8PU3 - chains C and D of the 4 polymer chains in the assembly; structure by X-ray diffraction, 2.17 A resolution.

Chain C (and D):
Molecule: FaRel2
From: Coprobacillus sp. D7
Notes: engineered mutation(s): Y128F; chain D of this document is another copy of the same molecule, construct and numbering; everything in this record applies to it too
Sequence (206 residues; each row starts with the number of its first residue):
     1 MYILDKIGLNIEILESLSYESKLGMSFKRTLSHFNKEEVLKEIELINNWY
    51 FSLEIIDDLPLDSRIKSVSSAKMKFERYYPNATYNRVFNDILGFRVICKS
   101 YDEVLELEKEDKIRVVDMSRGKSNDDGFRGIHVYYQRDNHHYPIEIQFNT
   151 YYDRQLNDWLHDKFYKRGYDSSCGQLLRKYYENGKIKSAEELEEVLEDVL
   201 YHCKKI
Not modelled in the structure: 204-206

Interface between chain C and chain D:
Pairs across the interface - 26 pairs, chain C then chain D:
  Thr150(C) with Gln155(D)
  Tyr151(C) with Tyr151(D); Arg154(D); Gln155(D); Asp158(D)
  Tyr152(C) with Gln155(D); Tyr181(D); Lys187(D)
  Arg154(C) with Tyr151(D), hydrogen bond
  Gln155(C) with Lys99(D); Thr150(D); Tyr151(D); Tyr152(D)
  Asp158(C) with Lys99(D); Tyr151(D)
  Trp159(C) with Lys99(D)
  Asp162(C) with Lys99(D), salt bridge
  Tyr181(C) with Tyr152(D)
  Glu182(C) with Gly184(D); Lys187(D)
  Asn183(C) with Asn183(D)
  Gly184(C) with Glu182(D); Asn183(D); Gly184(D)
  Lys187(C) with Tyr152(D); Glu182(D)
Other interface residues (no listed pair), chain C (15 interface residues in all): Ile97, Lys99
Other interface residues (no listed pair), chain D (15 interface residues in all): Ile97, Cys98, Asp162

Overview:
The chain C/chain D interface involves 15 residues from each chain; the contacts include 1 hydrogen bond and 1
salt bridge. Polar contacts include Asp162(C)-Lys99(D) and Arg154(C)-Tyr151(D).
Chain C and chain D are both FaRel2 (Coprobacillus sp. D7); the structure, Complex of the toxin/antitoxin
FaRel2/ATfaRel2, was determined by X-ray diffraction.
